8EAE - chains C and I of the 6 polymer chains in the assembly; structure by X-ray diffraction, 2.56 A resolution.

Chain C:
Name: Cyclic GMP-AMP synthase
From: Mus musculus
Notes: EC 2.7.7.86
UniProtKB: Q8C6L5 (CGAS_MOUSE); residue numbers follow UniProt; this construct covers 147-507
Sequence (364 residues; row label = number of the first residue in the row):
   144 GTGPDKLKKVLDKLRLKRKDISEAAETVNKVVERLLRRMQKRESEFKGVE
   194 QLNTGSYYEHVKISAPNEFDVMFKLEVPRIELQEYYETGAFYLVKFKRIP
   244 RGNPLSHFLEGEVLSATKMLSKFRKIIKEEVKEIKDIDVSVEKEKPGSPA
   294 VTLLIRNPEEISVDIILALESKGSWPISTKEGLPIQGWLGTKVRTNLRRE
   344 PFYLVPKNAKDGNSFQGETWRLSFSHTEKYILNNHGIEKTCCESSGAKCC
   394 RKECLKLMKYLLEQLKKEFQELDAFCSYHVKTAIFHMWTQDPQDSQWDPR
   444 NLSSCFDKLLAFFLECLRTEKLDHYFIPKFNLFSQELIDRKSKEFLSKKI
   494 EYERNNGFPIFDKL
Unresolved in the structure: 144-147, 240-246, 252-255, 507
Construct notes: expression tag (144-146)
Swiss-Prot annotation at these positions:
  - region: Lys-372 to Lys-395 (DNA-binding)
  - motif: Leu-154 to Leu-159 (Nuclear export signal), Asp-281 to Ser-291 (Nuclear localization signal)
  - binding site (GTP): Thr-197, Asp-307, Arg-364 to Glu-371
  - binding site (ATP): Ser-199, Glu-371, Lys-402, Ser-420 to Lys-424
  - binding site (Mg(2+)): Glu-211, Asp-213, Asp-307
  - binding site (2',3'-cGAMP): Asp-213, Gly-290, Asp-307, Lys-350, Arg-364 to Ser-366
  - binding site (Zn(2+)): His-378, Cys-384, Cys-385, Cys-392
  - site: Arg-241 (Arginine-anchor), Asp-307, Ile-308 (Cleavage)
  - modified residue: Lys-156 (N6-lactoyllysine), Glu-176 (PolyADP-ribosyl glutamic acid), Ser-199 (Phosphoserine), Tyr-201 (Phosphotyrosine), Glu-272 (5-glutamyl polyglutamate), Ser-291 (Phosphoserine), Glu-302 (5-glutamyl glutamate), Lys-372 (N6-acetyllysine), Lys-382 (N6-acetyllysine), Lys-402 (N6-acetyllysine), Ser-420 (Phosphoserine), Lys-491 (N6-methyllysine)
  - lipidation (S-palmitoyl cysteine): Cys-392, Cys-393, Cys-459
  - cross-link (Glycyl lysine isopeptide (Lys-Gly)): Lys-217 (interchain with G-Cter in SUMO), Lys-271 (interchain with G-Cter in ubiquitin), Lys-335 (interchain with G-Cter in SUMO), Lys-372 (interchain with G-Cter in SUMO), Lys-382 (interchain with G-Cter in SUMO), Lys-399 (interchain with G-Cter in ubiquitin), Lys-402 (interchain with G-Cter in ubiquitin), Lys-409 (interchain with G-Cter in ubiquitin), Lys-410 (interchain with G-Cter in ubiquitin), Lys-464 (interchain with G-Cter in SUMO)
Ion coordination: Mg2+: Glu-211, Asp-213 (together with VLO); Zn2+: His-378, Cys-384, Cys-385, Cys-392
Residues lining bound ligands: VLO: Thr-197, Gly-198, Ser-199, Glu-202, Lys-205, Glu-211, Asp-213, Met-215, Ser-291, Pro-292, Ala-293, Asp-307, Ile-309, Val-348, Lys-350, Arg-364, Ser-366, Ser-368, Lys-402, Cys-419, Ser-420, Tyr-421, Lys-424, His-467
Reported in the primary citation:
  - binding site for the ligand VLO: Asp-307
  - mutagenesis - E211Q/D213N: abolished catalytic activity
  - specificity-determining residues: His-467 (proposed by the authors, not directly observed)
  - mutagenesis - R364A (33-fold), H467A: decreased catalytic activity on ATP/GTP
  - mutagenesis - H467A (2-fold): increased catalytic activity on GTP/GTP
  - specificity-determining residues: Ile-309, Arg-364
  - mutagenesis - R364A (10-fold): decreased catalytic activity on GTP/GTP
  - mutagenesis - R364A (4-fold): increased catalytic activity on ATP/ATP

Chain I:
Molecule: Palindromic DNA18
From: DNA molecule
Sequence (18 nucleotides; each row starts with the number of its first residue):
     1 ATCTGTACATGTACAGAT

Interface between chain C and chain I:
Pairs across the interface (13):
  Arg-158(C) with DT12(I), salt bridge to the phosphate
  Leu-159(C) with DT12(I), sugar contact; DA13(I), phosphate contact
  Lys-160(C) with DT12(I), phosphate contact; DA13(I), phosphate contact
  Arg-161(C) with DG11(I), base contact; DT12(I), hydrogen bond to the base; DA13(I), hydrogen bond to the phosphate
  His-203(C) with DT10(I), hydrogen bond to the phosphate; DG11(I), phosphate contact
  Glu-386(C) with DT10(I), phosphate contact
  Lys-395(C) with DT10(I), phosphate contact; DG11(I), salt bridge to the phosphate
Other interface residues (no listed pair), chain C (9 interface residues in all): Ile-164, Cys-385

Overview:
Chain C and chain I form an interface of 9 and 4 residues respectively; the contacts include 3 hydrogen bonds
and 2 salt bridges. Polar contacts include Arg-161(C)/DT12(I), Arg-161(C)/DA13(I) and His-203(C)/DT10(I). From
the paper: a binding site for the ligand VLO at Asp-307(C); R364A and H467A of chain C reduce catalytic
activity on ATP/GTP.
Here chain C is Cyclic GMP-AMP synthase (Mus musculus) and chain I is Palindromic DNA18 (DNA molecule). Entry
8EAE (Structure of Ternary Complex of cGAS with dsDNA and Bound 5-pppG(2,5)pI) was determined by X-ray
diffraction (same publication as 7UUX, 7UXW, 7UYQ, 7UYZ, 7UZR, 7V0W and 14 further entries).
